6WGC - chains 9 and B of the 11 polymer chains in the assembly; structure by electron microscopy, 4.30 A resolution (low resolution: residue-level contacts below are approximate; hydrogen-bond / salt-bridge calls are withheld).

== Chain 9 ==
Molecule: Cell division control protein 6
Organism: Saccharomyces cerevisiae
Reference sequence: P09119 (CDC6_YEAST); residue numbers follow UniProt; this construct covers 1-513
Sequence (513 residues; row label = number of the first residue in the row):
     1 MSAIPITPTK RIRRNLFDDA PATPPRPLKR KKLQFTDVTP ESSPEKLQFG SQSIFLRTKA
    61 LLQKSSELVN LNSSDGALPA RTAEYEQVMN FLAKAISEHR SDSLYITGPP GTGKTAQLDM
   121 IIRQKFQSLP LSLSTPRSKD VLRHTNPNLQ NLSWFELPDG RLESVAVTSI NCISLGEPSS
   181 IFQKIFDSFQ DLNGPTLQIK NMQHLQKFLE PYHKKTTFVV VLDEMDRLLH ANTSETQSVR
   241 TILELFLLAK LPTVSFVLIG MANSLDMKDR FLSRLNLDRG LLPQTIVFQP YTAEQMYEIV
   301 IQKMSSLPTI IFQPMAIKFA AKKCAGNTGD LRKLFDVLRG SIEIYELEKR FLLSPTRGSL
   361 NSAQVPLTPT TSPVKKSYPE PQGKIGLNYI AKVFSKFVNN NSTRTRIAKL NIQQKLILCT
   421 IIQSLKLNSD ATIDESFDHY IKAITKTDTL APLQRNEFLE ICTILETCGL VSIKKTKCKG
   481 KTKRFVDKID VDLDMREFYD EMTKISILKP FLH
Unresolved in the structure: 1-58, 69-79, 130-162, 350-386, 513
Residues lining bound ligands: ATP-gamma-S (AGS; phosphothiophosphoric acid-adenylate ester): Thr82, Gly108, Pro109, Pro110, Gly111, Thr112, Gly113, Lys114, Thr115, Ala116, Glu224, Tyr291, Gln295, Met296, Ile299, Asp330, Arg332, Lys333
Curated features (UniProtKB/Swiss-Prot):
  - motif: Pro27 to Leu33 (Nuclear localization signal)
  - binding site (ATP): Gly108 to Thr115
  - modified residue: Thr368 (Phosphothreonine)
  - mutagenesis: Lys29 (K29R/T: Impairs nuclear localization), Lys114 (K114E: Impairs ORC1-binding and leads to defective association with chromatin)

== Chain B ==
Molecule: Origin recognition complex subunit 2
Organism: Saccharomyces cerevisiae
Reference sequence: P32833 (ORC2_YEAST); numbering as in UniProt (aligned over 1-620)
Sequence (620 residues; row label = number of the first residue in the row):
     1 MLNGEDFVEH NDILSSPAKS RNVTPKRVDP HGERQLRRIH SSKKNLLERI SLVGNERKNT
    61 SPDPALKPKT PSKAPRKRGR PRKIQEELTD RIKKDEKDTI SSKKKRKLDK DTSGNVNEES
   121 KTSNNKQVME KTGIKEKRER EKIQVATTTY EDNVTPQTDD NFVSNSPEPP EPATPSKKSL
   181 TTNHDFTSPL KQIIMNNLKE YKDSTSPGKL TLSRNFTPTP VPKNKKLYQT SETKSASSFL
   241 DTFEGYFDQR KIVRTNAKSR HTMSMAPDVT REEFSLVSNF FNENFQKRPR QKLFEIQKKM
   301 FPQYWFELTQ GFSLLFYGVG SKRNFLEEFA IDYLSPKIAY SQLAYENELQ QNKPVNSIPC
   361 LILNGYNPSC NYRDVFKEIT DLLVPAELTR SETKYWGNHV ILQIQKMIDF YKNQPLDIKL
   421 ILVVHNLDGP SIRKNTFQTM LSFLSVIRQI AIVASTDHIY APLLWDNMKA QNYNFVFHDI
   481 SNFEPSTVES TFQDVMKMGK SDTSSGAEGA KYVLQSLTVN SKKMYKLLIE TQMQNMGNLS
   541 ANTGPKRGTQ RTGVELKLFN HLCAADFIAS NEIALRSMLR EFIEHKMANI TKNNSGMEII
   601 WVPYTYAELE KLLKTVLNTL
Unresolved in the structure: 1-257, 344-354, 395-396, 499-505, 536-546, 593-596, 619-620
Curated features (UniProtKB/Swiss-Prot):
  - modified residue: Thr60 (Phosphothreonine), Thr187 (Phosphothreonine), Ser188 (Phosphoserine)

== How chain 9 and chain B interact ==
Contacting residue pairs (24; chain 9 residue first):
  Ser264(9) with His585(B)
  Leu265(9) with Tyr512(B)
  Asp266(9) with Gly509(B)
  Lys268(9) with Tyr512(B)
  Asp269(9) with Met498(B)
  Arg270(9) with Met498(B)
  Leu272(9) with Thr491(B); Phe492(B)
  Arg274(9) with Val488(B)
  Asn276(9) with Arg271(B); Glu272(B)
  Leu277(9) with Leu276(B); Asn279(B)
  Thr285(9) with Tyr512(B)
  Gln289(9) with Gln515(B); Ser516(B); Leu517(B)
  Pro290(9) with Leu517(B)
  Ala325(9) with Thr518(B)
  Gly326(9) with Thr518(B)
  Asn327(9) with Glu581(B)
  Phe397(9) with Ile573(B)
  Val398(9) with Asn571(B); Ile573(B)
Also at the interface, not in a pair above, chain 9 (22 interface residues in all): Pro109, Ser273, Asp278, Val287
Also at the interface, not in a pair above, chain B (22 interface residues in all): Ser275, Val513, Ser577, Met578

== In short ==
The chain 9/chain B interface involves 22 residues from each chain. Chain 9 binds ATP-gamma-S. UniProt lists 8
ATP-binding residues and 2 mutagenesis sites on chain 9.
Here chain 9 is Cell division control protein 6 and chain B is Origin recognition complex subunit 2, both from
Saccharomyces cerevisiae. Entry 6WGC (Atomic model of semi-attached mutant OCCM-DNA complex
(ORC-Cdc6-Cdt1-Mcm2-7 with Mcm6 WHD truncation)) was determined by electron microscopy (same publication as
6WGF, 6WGG and 6WGI).
